Entry 4X7M (X-ray diffraction, 2.40 A resolution); this record covers chain A.

# Chain A
Name: TarM
From: Staphylococcus aureus subsp. aureus 21178
Reference sequence: H0AM96 (H0AM96_STAAU); residue numbers follow UniProt; this construct covers 1-493
Amino-acid sequence (493 residues; numbered 1 to 493; the number before each row is that of its first residue):
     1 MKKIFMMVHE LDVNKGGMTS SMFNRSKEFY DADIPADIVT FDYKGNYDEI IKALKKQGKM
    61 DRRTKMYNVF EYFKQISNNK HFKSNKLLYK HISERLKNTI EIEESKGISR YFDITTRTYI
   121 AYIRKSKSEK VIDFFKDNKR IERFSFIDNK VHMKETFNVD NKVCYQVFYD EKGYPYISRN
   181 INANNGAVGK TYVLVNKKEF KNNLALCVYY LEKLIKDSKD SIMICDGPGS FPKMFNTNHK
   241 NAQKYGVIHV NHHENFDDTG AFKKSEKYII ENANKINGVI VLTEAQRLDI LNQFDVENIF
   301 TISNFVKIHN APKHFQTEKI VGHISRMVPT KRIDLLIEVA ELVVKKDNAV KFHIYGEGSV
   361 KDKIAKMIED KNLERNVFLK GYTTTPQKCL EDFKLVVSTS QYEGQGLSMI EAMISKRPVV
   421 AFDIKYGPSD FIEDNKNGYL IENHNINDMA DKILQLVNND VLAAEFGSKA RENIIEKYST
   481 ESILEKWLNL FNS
Sequence notes: engineered mutation R117 (Gly in H0AM96)
Ligand contacts: UDP (uridine-5'-diphosphate): G17, I324, S325, R326, K331, Y355, G356, G381, Y382, T383, P386, E403, G406, L407, S408, E411
What the authors report for this chain:
  - conformationally variable residues (domain motion): F305 to I308, Y478 to T480
  - binding site for UDP: Y382, E411
  - binding site for uridine-diphosphate-N-acetylglucosamine: H249, N304, E403
  - mutagenesis - R326A, K331A: abolished catalytic activity
  - mutagenesis - H249A, E403A, E411A: decreased catalytic activity
  - catalytic residues: H249, R326, K331 (proposed by the authors, not directly observed)
  - mutagenesis - K331A: decreased stability in response to UDP-GlcNAc

# In short
Ligands of chain A: UDP. From the paper: catalytic residues H249, R326 and K331; H249A, E403A and E411A reduce
catalytic activity; 5 substitutions were tested in all.
Chain A is TarM (Staphylococcus aureus subsp. aureus 21178); the structure, Crystal structure of S. aureus
TarM G117R mutant in complex with UDP and UDP-GlcNAc, was determined by X-ray diffraction (same publication as
4X6L, 4X7R and 4X7P).
